Entry 199L (X-ray diffraction, 1.85 A resolution); this record covers chain A.

[Chain A]
Name: Lysozyme
From: Enterobacteria phage T4
Notes: EC 3.2.1.17; engineered mutation(s): C54T, C97A, L121A, A129M
UniProtKB: P00720 (LYCV_BPT4); residues 1-164 here = UniProt positions 1-164
Chain sequence (164 residues; each row starts with the number of its first residue):
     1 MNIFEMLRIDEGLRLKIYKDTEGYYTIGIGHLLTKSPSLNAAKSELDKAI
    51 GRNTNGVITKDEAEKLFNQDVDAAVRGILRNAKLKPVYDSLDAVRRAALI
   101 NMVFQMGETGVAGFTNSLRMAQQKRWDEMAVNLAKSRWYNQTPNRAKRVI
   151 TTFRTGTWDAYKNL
Disordered / not traced: 163-164
Construct notes: conflict T54 (Cys in P00720), A97 (Cys in P00720), A121 (Leu in P00720), M129 (Ala in P00720)
Reported in the primary citation:
  - contacts within the chain: S117-M129 (backbone contact), A121-M129 (backbone contact), M129-F153
  - conformationally variable residues (side-chain flip): M129, F153

[Summary]
The paper reports conformational variability at M129 and F153; contacts within the chain involving M129, S117
and A121 among others.
Chain A is Lysozyme (Enterobacteria phage T4); the structure, Thermodynamic and structural compensation in
"size-switch" core-repacking variants of T4 lysozyme, was determined by X-ray diffraction together with 195L,
196L, 197L, 198L and 200L from the same study.
